Entry 4ZUL (X-ray diffraction, 1.76 A resolution); this record covers chains A and C of the 4 polymer chains in the assembly.

Chain A (and C):
Molecule: Alpha-aminoadipic semialdehyde dehydrogenase
Organism: Homo sapiens
Notes: EC 1.2.1.31, 1.2.1.3, 1.2.1.8; chain C of this document is another copy of the same molecule, construct and numbering; everything in this record applies to it too
Reference sequence: P49419 (AL7A1_HUMAN), isoform P49419-2; residues 1-511 here = UniProt positions 1-511
Chain sequence (513 residues; each row starts with the number of its first residue; numbers below 1 keep their minus sign (Gly-1 is residue -1)):
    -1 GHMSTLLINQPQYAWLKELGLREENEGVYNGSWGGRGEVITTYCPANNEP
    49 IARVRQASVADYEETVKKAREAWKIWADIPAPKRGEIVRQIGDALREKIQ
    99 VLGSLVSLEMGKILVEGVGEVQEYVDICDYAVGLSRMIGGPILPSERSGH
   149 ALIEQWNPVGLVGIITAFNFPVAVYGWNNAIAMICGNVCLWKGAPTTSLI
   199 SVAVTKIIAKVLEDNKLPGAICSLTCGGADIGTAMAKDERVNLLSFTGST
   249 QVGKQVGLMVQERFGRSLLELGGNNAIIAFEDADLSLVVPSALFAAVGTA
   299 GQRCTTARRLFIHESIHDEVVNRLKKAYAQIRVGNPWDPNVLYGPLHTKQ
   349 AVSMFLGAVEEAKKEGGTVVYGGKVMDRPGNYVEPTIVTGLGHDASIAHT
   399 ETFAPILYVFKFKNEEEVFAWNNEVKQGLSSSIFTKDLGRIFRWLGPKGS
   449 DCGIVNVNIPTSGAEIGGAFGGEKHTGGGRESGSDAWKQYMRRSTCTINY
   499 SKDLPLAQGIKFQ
Disordered / not traced: -1 to 2 (chain C: -1 to 2, 511)
Construct notes: expression tag (-1 to 0)
Ligand contacts: 2-aminohexanedioic acid (UN1): Glu121, Asn167, Phe168, Trp175, Arg301, Cys302, Thr303, Ser460, Gly461, Ala462, Phe468
From the paper describing this entry:
  - catalytic residues: Cys302 (citing earlier work)
  - conformationally variable residues (side-chain flip): Phe292, Arg301, Cys302
  - binding site for 2-aminohexanedioic acid: Glu121, Phe168, Trp175, Arg301, Cys302, Thr303, Gly461 to Ser482, Gln506
  - catalytic residues: Asn167
  - contacts within the chain: Glu121-Trp175 (hydrogen bond), Glu144-Gln506 (backbone contact)
  - specificity-determining residues: Trp175 (proposed by the authors, not directly observed)

Chain A / chain C interface:
Residue-residue contacts - 30 pairs, chain A then chain C:
  Arg87(A) with Arg94(C); Asp127(C)
  Arg94(A) with Arg87(C)
  Asp124(A) with Arg134(C), salt bridge
  Asp127(A) with Arg87(C); Val130(C)
  Tyr128(A) with Arg134(C); Met135(C), hydrophobic
  Val130(A) with Asp127(C)
  Gly131(A) with Gly131(C)
  Leu132(A) with Met135(C), hydrophobic
  Arg134(A) with Asp124(C), salt bridge; Tyr128(C); Glu463(C), salt bridge; Ile464(C)
  Met135(A) with Tyr128(C), hydrophobic; Leu132(C), hydrophobic; Met135(C), hydrophobic
  Gly147(A) with Phe440(C)
  His148(A) with Phe440(C)
  Leu436(A) with Tyr498(C)
  Gly437(A) with Tyr498(C)
  Phe440(A) with Gly147(C); His148(C); Tyr498(C), hydrophobic
  Glu463(A) with Arg134(C), salt bridge
  Ile464(A) with Arg134(C)
  Tyr498(A) with Leu436(C); Gly437(C); Phe440(C), hydrophobic
Other interface residues (no listed pair), chain A (22 interface residues in all): Glu84, Asp91, Ala149, Gly465
Other interface residues (no listed pair), chain C (23 interface residues in all): Glu84, Asp91, Ala149, Gly465, Asn497

In short:
The interface between chain A and chain C involves 22 residues on one side and 23 on the other, with 4 salt
bridges. Polar pairs include Asp124(A)-Arg134(C) and Arg134(A)-Glu463(C). Ligands of chain A:
2-aminohexanedioic acid. The paper reports catalytic residues Cys302(A) and Asn167(A); a binding site for
2-aminohexanedioic acid at Glu121(A), Phe168(A) and Trp175(A) among others.
Both chains are Alpha-aminoadipic semialdehyde dehydrogenase (Homo sapiens). Entry 4ZUL (Structure ALDH7A1
complexed with alpha-aminoadipate) was determined by X-ray diffraction together with 4ZUK, 4ZVW, 4ZVX and 4ZVY
from the same study.
